PDB entry 7KQN | X-ray diffraction, 2.02 A resolution | chains A and C of the 4 polymer chains in the assembly

== Chain A ==
Molecule: Telomerase reverse transcriptase
From: Tribolium castaneum
Notes: EC 2.7.7.49
Reference sequence: Q0QHL8 (Q0QHL8_TRICA); residue numbers follow UniProt; this construct covers 1-596
Amino-acid sequence (596 residues; numbered 1 to 596; the number before each row is that of its first residue):
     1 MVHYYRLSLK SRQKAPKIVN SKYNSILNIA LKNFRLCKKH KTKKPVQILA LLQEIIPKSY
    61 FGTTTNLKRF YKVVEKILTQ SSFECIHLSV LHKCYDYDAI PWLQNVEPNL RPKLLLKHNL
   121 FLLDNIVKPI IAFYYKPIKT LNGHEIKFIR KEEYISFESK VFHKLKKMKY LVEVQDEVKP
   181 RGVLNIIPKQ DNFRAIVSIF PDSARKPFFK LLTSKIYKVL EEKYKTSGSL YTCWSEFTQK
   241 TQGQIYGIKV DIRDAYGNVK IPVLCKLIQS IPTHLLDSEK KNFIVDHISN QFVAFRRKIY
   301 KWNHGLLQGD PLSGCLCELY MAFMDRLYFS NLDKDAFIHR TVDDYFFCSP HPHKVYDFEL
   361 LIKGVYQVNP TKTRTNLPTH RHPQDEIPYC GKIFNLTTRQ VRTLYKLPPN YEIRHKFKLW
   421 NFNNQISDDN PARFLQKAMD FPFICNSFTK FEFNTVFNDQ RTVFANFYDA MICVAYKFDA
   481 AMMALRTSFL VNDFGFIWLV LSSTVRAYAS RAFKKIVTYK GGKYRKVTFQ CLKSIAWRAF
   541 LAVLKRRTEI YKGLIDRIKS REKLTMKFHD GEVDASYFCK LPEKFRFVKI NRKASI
Bound ions: Ca2+: Asp251, Ile252, Asp343 (together with 2'-deoxyguanosine-5'-triphosphate)
Ligand contacts: 2'-deoxyguanosine-5'-triphosphate (DGT): Lys189, Arg194, Asp251, Ile252, Arg253, Asp254, Ala255, Tyr256, Gln308, Gly309, Val342, Asp343, Asn369, Lys372
What the authors report for this chain:
  - binding site for the 7-nt DNA strand (chain C): Lys406 to Asn424
  - binding site for the 18-nt RNA strand: Lys10, Arg35 to Pro45
  - binding site for the 18-nt RNA strand: Arg12, Lys14
  - binding site for the 7-nt DNA strand: Ile155, Arg297
  - mutagenesis - P388R/L404Y: decreased catalytic activity

== Chain C ==
Molecule: 7-nt DNA strand
Sequence (7 nucleotides; each row starts with the number of its first residue):
     1 GCACCTG

== Interface between chain A and chain C ==
Contacting residue pairs - 23 pairs, chain A then chain C:
  His144(A) - DC4(C)  salt bridge to the phosphate
  Asp251(A) - DG7(C)  phosphate contact
  Tyr256(A) - DG7(C)  base contact
  Thr341(A) - DG7(C)  sugar contact
  Val342(A) - DG7(C)  sugar contact
  Asp343(A) - DG7(C)  phosphate contact
  Asp344(A) - DG7(C)  phosphate contact
  Cys390(A) - DT6(C)  phosphate contact
  Cys390(A) - DG7(C)  phosphate contact
  Gly391(A) - DT6(C)  sugar contact
  Lys416(A) - DC4(C)  phosphate contact
  Phe417(A) - DC4(C)  phosphate contact
  Lys418(A) - DA3(C)  salt bridge to the phosphate
  Lys418(A) - DC4(C)  hydrogen bond to the phosphate
  Asn421(A) - DC2(C)  phosphate contact
  Asn421(A) - DA3(C)  hydrogen bond to the phosphate
  Pro442(A) - DA3(C)  base contact
  Pro442(A) - DC4(C)  sugar contact
  Phe443(A) - DA3(C)  phosphate contact
  Phe443(A) - DC4(C)  sugar contact
  Asn446(A) - DC4(C)  hydrogen bond to the base
  Asn446(A) - DC5(C)  hydrogen bond to the sugar
  Lys477(A) - DC4(C)  salt bridge to the phosphate
Other interface residues (no listed pair), chain A (20 interface residues in all): Lys406, Asn423, Asn424

== Summary ==
20 residues of chain A face 6 of chain C across their interface, with 4 hydrogen bonds and 3 salt bridges.
Among the polar pairs are Asn446(A)-DC4(C), Asn446(A)-DC5(C) and Lys418(A)-DC4(C). The paper reports a binding
site for the 18-nt RNA strand at Lys10(A), Arg35(A) and Arg12(A) among others; P388R/L404Y of chain A reduce
catalytic activity.
Chain A is Telomerase reverse transcriptase (Tribolium castaneum) and chain C is a 7-nt DNA strand; the
structure, Ternary complex of TERT (telomerase reverse transcriptase) with RNA template, DNA primer, an
incoming dGTP and ..., was determined by X-ray diffraction, deposited together with 7KQM.
